Entry 2XEY (X-ray diffraction, 2.70 A resolution); this record covers chain A.

== Chain A ==
Name: Serine/threonine-protein kinase CHK1
Source organism: Homo sapiens
Notes: EC 2.7.11.1; fragment: kinase domain, residues 1-289
UniProt: O14757 (CHK1_HUMAN); residues 1-289 here = UniProt positions 1-289
Amino-acid sequence (289 residues; numbered 1 to 289; the number before each row is that of its first residue):
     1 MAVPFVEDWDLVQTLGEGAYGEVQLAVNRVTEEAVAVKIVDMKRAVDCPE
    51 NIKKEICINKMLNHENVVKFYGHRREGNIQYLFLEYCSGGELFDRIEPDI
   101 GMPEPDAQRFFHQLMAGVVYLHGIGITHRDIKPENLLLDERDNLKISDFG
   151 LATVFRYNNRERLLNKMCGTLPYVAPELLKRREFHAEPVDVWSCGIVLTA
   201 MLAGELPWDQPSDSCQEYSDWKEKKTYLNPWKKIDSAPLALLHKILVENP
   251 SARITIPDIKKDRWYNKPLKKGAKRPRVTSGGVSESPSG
Disordered / not traced: 1-5, 17-20, 42-49, 270-289
Ligand contacts: inhibitors (YVQ; 3-(1H-indol-3-yl)-6-(1H-pyrazol-4-yl)imidazo[1,2-a]pyrazine): Leu-15, Val-23, Ala-36, Lys-38, Glu-85, Tyr-86, Cys-87, Gly-90, Glu-91, Leu-137, Ser-147, Asp-148
Curated features (UniProtKB/Swiss-Prot):
  - active site: Asp-130 (Proton acceptor)
  - binding site (ATP): Leu-15 to Val-23, Lys-38
  - modified residue (Phosphoserine): Ser-280, Ser-286
  - cross-link: Lys-132 (Glycyl lysine isopeptide (Lys-Gly) (interchain with G-Cter in ubiquitin))
  - mutagenesis: Lys-38 (K38R: Abolishes kinase activity), Asp-130 (D130A: Abolishes kinase activity), Lys-132 (K132R: Strong reduction of chromatin-associated CHK1 ubiquitination)

== Overview ==
Ligands of chain A: inhibitors. UniProt lists active-site residue Asp-130, 10 ATP-binding residues and 3
mutagenesis sites.
Chain A is Serine/threonine-protein kinase CHK1 (Homo sapiens); the structure, Crystal structure of checkpoint
kinase 1 (Chk1) in complex with inhibitors, was determined by X-ray diffraction (same publication as 2XEZ and
2XF0).
